Entry 1XMO (X-ray diffraction, 3.25 A resolution); this record covers chains A and K of the 23 polymer chains in the assembly.

# Chain A
Molecule: 16S ribosomal RNA
Organism: Thermus thermophilus
Sequence (1522 nucleotides; numbered 0 to 1544 plus 19 insertion-coded residues; 42 numbers in that range are skipped by the numbering (no residue carries them; nothing is unmodelled there); the number before each row is that of its first residue; a row labelled like 190A-190L holds insertion residues (190A, then the next letters in order); numbering starts at 0):
     0 UUUGUUGGAGAGUUUGAUCCUGGCUCAGGGUGAACGCUGGCGGCGUGCCU
    50 AAGACAUGCAAGUCGUGCGGG
    73 CCGCGGGGUUUU
    88 ACUCCG
    95 UGGUC
   101 AGCGGCGGACGGGUGAGUAACGCGUGGGU
  129A G
   130 ACCUACCCGGAAGAGGGGGACAACCCGGGGAAACUCGGGCUAAUCCCCCA
   180 UGUGGACCCGC
190A-190L CCCUUGGGGUGU
   191 GUCCAAAGGGCUUU
   216 GCCCGCUUCCGGAUGGGCCCGCGUCCCAUCAGCUAGUUGGUGGGGUAAUG
   266 GCCCACCAAGGCGACGACGGGUAGCCGGUCUGAGAGGAUGGCCGGCCACA
   316 GGGGCACUGAGACACGGGCCCCACUCCUACGGGAGGCAGCAGUUAGGAAU
   366 CUUCCGCAAUGGGCGCAAGCCUGACGGAGCGACGCCGCUUGGAGGAAGAA
   416 GCCCUUCGGGGUGUAAACUCCUGAA
   442 CCCGGGACGAAACCCCCGACGA
   474 GGGGACUGACGGUACCGGG
   494 GUAAUAGCGCCGGCCAACUCCGUGCCAGCAGCCGCGGUAAUACGGAGGGC
   544 GCGAGCGUUACCCGGAUUCACUGGGCGUAAAGGGCGUGUAGGCGGCCUGG
   594 GGCGUCCCAUGUGAAAGACCACGGCUCAACCGUGGGGGAGCGUGGGAUAC
   644 GCUCAGGCUAGACGGUGGGAGAGGGUGGUGGAAUUCCCGGAGUAGCGGUG
   694 AAAUGCGCAGAUACCGGGAGGAACGCCGAUGGCGAAGGCAGCCACCUGGU
   744 CCACCCGUGACGCUGAGGCGCGAAAGCGUGGGGAGCAAACCGGAUUAGAU
   794 ACCCGGGUAGUCCACGCCCUAAACGAUGCGCGCUAGGUCUCUGGGUCU
   848 CCUGGGGGCCGAAGCUAACGCGUUAAGCGCGCCGCCUGGGGAGUACGGCC
   898 GCAAGGCUGAAACUCAAAGGAAUUGACGGGGGCCCGCACAAGCGGUGGAG
   948 CAUGUGGUUUAAUUCGAAGCAACGCGAAGAACCUUACCAGGCCUUGACAU
   998 GCUA
 1001A G
  1002 GGAACCCGGGUGAAAGCCUGGGGUGCCCC
1030A-1030D GCGA
  1031 GGGGAGCCCUAGCACAGGUGCUGCAUGGCCGUCGUCAGCUCGUGCCGUGA
  1081 GGUGUUGGGUUAAGUCCCGCAACGAGCGCAACCCCCGCCGUUAGUUGCCA
  1131 GCGGUUCGGCCGGGCACUCUAACGGGACUGCCCGCGAAA
  1171 GCGGGAGGAAGGAGGGGACGACGUCUGGUCAGCAUGGCCCUUACGGCCUG
  1221 GGCGACACACGUGCUACAAUGCCCACUACAAAGCGAUGCCACCCGGCAAC
  1271 GGGGAGCUAAUCGCAAAAAGGUGGGCCCAGUUCGGAUUGGGGUCUGCAAC
  1321 CCGACCCCAUGAAGCCGGAAUCGCUAGUAAUCGCGGAUCAG
 1361A C
  1362 CAUGCCGCGGUGAAUACGUUCCCGGGCCUUGUACACACCGCCCGUCACGC
  1412 CAUGGGAGCGGGCUCUACCCGAAGUCGCCGGG
  1446 AGCCUACGGG
  1459 CAGGCGCCGAGGGUAGGGCCCGUGACUGGGGCGAAGUCGUAACAAGGUAG
  1509 CUGUACCGGAAGGUGCGGCUGGAUCACCUCCUUUCU
Unresolved in the structure: 0-4, 1001A, 1030A-1030D, 1361A, 1535-1538
Ion coordination: Mg2+ site 1 near U17 (its only coordinating residue here); Mg2+ site 2 near G21 (its only coordinating residue here); Mg2+ site 3: G46, G394; Mg2+ site 4: C48, G115; Mg2+ site 5 near A53 (its only coordinating residue here); Mg2+ site 6: A59, C386, U387; Mg2+ site 7: G61, U62, G105; Mg2+ site 8: G69, G70, G97, U98; Mg2+ site 9: G107, A325, G326; Mg2+ site 10: A109, G331; Mg2+ site 11: A116, G117, G289; Mg2+ site 12: C121, G124, U125, G126, G236; 62 more Mg2+ sites not listed
Small-molecule neighbours: paromomycin (PAR): C1404, G1405, U1406, C1407, A1408, C1409, C1490, G1491, A1492, A1493, G1494, U1495, C1496

# Chain K
Name: 30S ribosomal protein S11
Organism: Thermus thermophilus
Reference sequence: P80376 (RS11_THETH); residues 1-129 here correspond to UniProt positions 0-128 (UniProt number = residue number - 1)
Chain sequence (129 residues; each row starts with the number of its first residue):
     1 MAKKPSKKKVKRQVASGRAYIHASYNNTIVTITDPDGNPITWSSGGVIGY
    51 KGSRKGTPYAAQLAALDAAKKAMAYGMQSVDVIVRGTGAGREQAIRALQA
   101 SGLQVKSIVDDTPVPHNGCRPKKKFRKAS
Unresolved in the structure: 1-10

# Chain A / chain K interface
Contacting residue pairs - 84 pairs, chain A then chain K:
  G674(A) - His116(K)  base contact
  A675(A) - Val114(K)  hydrogen bond to the sugar
  A675(A) - Pro115(K)  sugar contact
  A675(A) - His116(K)  hydrogen bond to the sugar
  A675(A) - Gly118(K)  base contact
  A676(A) - Pro113(K)  sugar contact
  A676(A) - Pro115(K)  sugar contact
  A676(A) - Cys119(K)  base contact
  U677(A) - Cys119(K)  hydrogen bond to the base
  G683(A) - Asn38(K)  hydrogen bond to the base
  G683(A) - Pro39(K)  base contact
  A684(A) - Arg12(K)  hydrogen bond to the phosphate
  A684(A) - Asn38(K)  sugar contact
  A684(A) - Pro39(K)  hydrogen bond to the sugar
  G685(A) - Arg12(K)  salt bridge to the phosphate
  G685(A) - Pro39(K)  sugar contact
  G685(A) - Ile40(K)  sugar contact
  G685(A) - Trp42(K)  sugar contact
  U686(A) - Trp42(K)  hydrogen bond to the sugar
  U686(A) - Tyr75(K)  phosphate contact
  A687(A) - Lys71(K)  salt bridge to the phosphate
  G688(A) - Trp42(K)  sugar contact
  G688(A) - Ser44(K)  hydrogen bond to the phosphate
  G688(A) - Gly46(K)  phosphate contact
  G688(A) - Val47(K)  sugar contact
  C689(A) - Asn27(K)  phosphate contact
  C689(A) - Ser44(K)  hydrogen bond to the phosphate
  C689(A) - Gly45(K)  phosphate contact
  C689(A) - Gly46(K)  hydrogen bond to the phosphate
  C689(A) - Lys55(K)  salt bridge to the phosphate
  G690(A) - Asn27(K)  hydrogen bond to the phosphate
  G690(A) - Lys51(K)  hydrogen bond to the base
  G690(A) - Lys55(K)  hydrogen bond to the base
  G691(A) - Asn26(K)  hydrogen bond to the phosphate
  G691(A) - Gly52(K)  base contact
  G691(A) - Lys55(K)  hydrogen bond to the base
  G691(A) - Lys124(K)  phosphate contact
  U692(A) - Asn26(K)  hydrogen bond to the phosphate
  U692(A) - Gly52(K)  base contact
  U692(A) - Ser53(K)  base contact
  U692(A) - Lys124(K)  salt bridge to the phosphate
  A694(A) - Ser53(K)  sugar contact
  A695(A) - Gly52(K)  phosphate contact
  A695(A) - Ser53(K)  hydrogen bond to the phosphate
  A696(A) - Lys51(K)  salt bridge to the phosphate
  A704(A) - Trp42(K)  base contact
  U705(A) - Trp42(K)  base contact
  A706(A) - His22(K)  phosphate contact
  A706(A) - Ile29(K)  sugar contact
  A706(A) - Thr31(K)  hydrogen bond to the sugar
  A706(A) - Pro39(K)  base contact
  C707(A) - Tyr20(K)  hydrogen bond to the phosphate
  C707(A) - Thr33(K)  sugar contact
  C707(A) - Gly37(K)  hydrogen bond to the sugar
  C707(A) - Pro39(K)  base contact
  C707(A) - Arg85(K)  salt bridge to the phosphate
  C708(A) - Tyr20(K)  sugar contact
  C708(A) - Asp36(K)  sugar contact
  C708(A) - Gly37(K)  sugar contact
  C708(A) - Arg85(K)  salt bridge to the phosphate
  G714(A) - Cys119(K)  base contact
  A715(A) - Gly118(K)  base contact
  A716(A) - His116(K)  base contact
  A716(A) - Asn117(K)  base contact
  A716(A) - Gly118(K)  sugar contact
  C717(A) - His116(K)  sugar contact
  C717(A) - Asn117(K)  hydrogen bond to the phosphate
  G718(A) - His116(K)  stacking on the base
  G718(A) - Asn117(K)  hydrogen bond to the phosphate
  G778(A) - Cys119(K)  sugar contact
  G778(A) - Arg120(K)  hydrogen bond to the sugar
  C779(A) - Arg120(K)  sugar contact
  C779(A) - Pro121(K)  sugar contact
  C779(A) - Lys122(K)  phosphate contact
  A780(A) - Lys122(K)  phosphate contact
  A780(A) - Lys123(K)  hydrogen bond to the phosphate
  C796(A) - Lys123(K)  salt bridge to the phosphate
  C797(A) - Lys124(K)  phosphate contact
  G798(A) - Lys122(K)  salt bridge to the phosphate
  U1522(A) - Lys123(K)  phosphate contact
  G1523(A) - Lys123(K)  salt bridge to the phosphate
  C1524(A) - Arg120(K)  salt bridge to the phosphate
  G1525(A) - Arg120(K)  salt bridge to the phosphate
  G1525(A) - Arg126(K)  salt bridge to the phosphate
Interface residues without a listed pair, chain A (38 interface residues in all): A777
Interface residues without a listed pair, chain K (39 interface residues in all): Ser24

# Summary
38 residues of chain A and 39 residues of chain K are in contact; the contacts include 24 hydrogen bonds, 13
salt bridges and 1 aromatic stacking contact. Polar contacts include U677(A)-Cys119(K), G683(A)-Asn38(K) and
G690(A)-Lys51(K). Bound to chain A: paromomycin.
Here chain A is 16S ribosomal RNA and chain K is 30S ribosomal protein S11, both from Thermus thermophilus.
Entry 1XMO (Crystal Structure of mnm5U34t6A37-tRNALysUUU Complexed with AAG-mRNA in the Decoding Center) was
determined by X-ray diffraction (same publication as 1XMQ).
